8F92 - chains A and H of the 18 polymer chains in the assembly; structure by electron microscopy, 3.14 A resolution.

[Chain A]
Molecule: BG505_MD39_B11 gp120
Organism: Human immunodeficiency virus
Notes: engineered mutation(s): BG505_MD39_B11 SOSIP mutations
Chain sequence (481 residues; each row starts with the number of its first residue; note: 13 numbers in that range are skipped by the numbering (no residue carries them; nothing is unmodelled there); a row labelled like 185A-185J holds insertion residues (185A, then the next letters in order)):
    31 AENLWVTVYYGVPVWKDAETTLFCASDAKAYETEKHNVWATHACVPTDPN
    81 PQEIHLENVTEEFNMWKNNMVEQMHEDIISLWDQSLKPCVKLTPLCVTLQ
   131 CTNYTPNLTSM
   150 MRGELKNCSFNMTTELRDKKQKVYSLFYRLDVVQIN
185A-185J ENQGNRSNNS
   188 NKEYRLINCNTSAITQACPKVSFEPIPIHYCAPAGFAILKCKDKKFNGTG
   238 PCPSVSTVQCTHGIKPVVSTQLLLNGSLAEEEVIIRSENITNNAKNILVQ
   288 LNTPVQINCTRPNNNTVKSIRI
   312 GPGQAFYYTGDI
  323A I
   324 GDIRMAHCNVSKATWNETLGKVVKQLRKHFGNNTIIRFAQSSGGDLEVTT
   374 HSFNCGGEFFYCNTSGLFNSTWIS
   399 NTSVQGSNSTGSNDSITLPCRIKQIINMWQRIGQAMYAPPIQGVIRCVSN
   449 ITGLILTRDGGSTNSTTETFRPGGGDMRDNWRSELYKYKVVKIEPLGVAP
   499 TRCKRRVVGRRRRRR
Not modelled in the structure: 31-32, 58-65, 185A-185J, 399-410, 458-462, 506-513
Disulfides: Cys-54/Cys-74, Cys-119/Cys-205, Cys-126/Cys-196, Cys-131/Cys-157, Cys-218/Cys-247, Cys-228/Cys-239, Cys-296/Cys-331, Cys-378/Cys-445, Cys-385/Cys-418
Glycans and other covalent adducts: N-acetylglucosamine (NAG) linked to Asn-88, Asn-156, Asn-160, Asn-197, Asn-234, Asn-262, Asn-276, Asn-295, Asn-301, Asn-339, Asn-355, Asn-386, Asn-392, Asn-448; glycan linked to Asn-332
Reported in the primary citation:
  - post-translational modification sites: Asn-133, Asn-137, Asn-332

[Chain H]
Molecule: B11_d77.7 Fab heavy chain
Organism: Mus musculus
Notes: antibody fragment or engineered binder
Chain sequence (130 residues; numbered 1 to 113 plus 17 insertion-coded residues; the number before each row is that of its first residue; a row labelled like 82A-82C holds insertion residues (82A, then the next letters in order)):
     1 QVQLQESGPGLVQPSGTLSLTCAVSGDSISSNNWW
   35A T
    36 WVRQPPGKGLEWIGEIYQSGITKYNPSLKSRVSTSVDKSKNQFSLRL
82A-82C SSV
    83 TAADTAVYYCARSAISIF
100A-100M GVVVLGEYYYNGM
   101 DVWGQGTTVTVSS
Not modelled in the structure: 112-113
Disulfides: Cys-22/Cys-92

[How chain A and chain H interact]
Pairs across the interface (14):
  Thr-139(A) with Gly-100F(H); Tyr-100H(H), hydrogen bond (side chain-backbone)
  Ser-140(A) with Leu-100E(H); Gly-100F(H)
  Met-141(A) with Leu-100E(H), hydrogen bond (backbone-backbone)
  Asp-325(A) with Phe-100(H)
  Ile-326(A) with Phe-100(H)
  Arg-327(A) with Phe-100(H); Glu-100G(H)
  Met-328(A) with Glu-100G(H), hydrogen bond (backbone-side chain)
  His-330(A) with Val-100B(H); Leu-100E(H)
  Thr-415(A) with Val-100D(H)
  Pro-417(A) with Leu-100E(H), hydrophobic
Also at the interface, not in a pair above, chain H (8 interface residues in all): Gly-100A

[Overview]
10 residues of chain A and 8 residues of chain H are in contact, with 3 hydrogen bonds. Polar contacts include
Thr-139(A)/Tyr-100H(H), Met-328(A)/Glu-100G(H) and Met-141(A)/Leu-100E(H). N-acetylglucosamine is covalently
linked to Asn-88(A), Asn-156(A), Asn-160(A), Asn-197(A), Asn-234(A) and Asn-262(A) and 8 more. The paper
reports modification sites Asn-133(A), Asn-137(A) and Asn-332(A).
Chain A is BG505_MD39_B11 gp120 (Human immunodeficiency virus) and chain H is B11_d77.7 Fab heavy chain (Mus
musculus); the structure, HIV Env BG505_MD39_B11 SOSIP boosting trimer in complex with B11_d77.7 mouse Fab and
RM20A3 Fab, was determined by electron microscopy together with 8F9G, 8F9M and 8VFV from the same study.
